7Q2Y - chains D and G of the 6 polymer chains in the assembly; structure by electron microscopy, 3.00 A resolution.

[Chain D]
Molecule: Condensin complex subunit 1
From: Saccharomyces cerevisiae S288C
UniProtKB: Q06156 (CND1_YEAST); residue numbers follow UniProt; this construct covers 1-1176
Chain sequence (1176 residues; numbered 1 to 1176; the number before each row is that of its first residue):
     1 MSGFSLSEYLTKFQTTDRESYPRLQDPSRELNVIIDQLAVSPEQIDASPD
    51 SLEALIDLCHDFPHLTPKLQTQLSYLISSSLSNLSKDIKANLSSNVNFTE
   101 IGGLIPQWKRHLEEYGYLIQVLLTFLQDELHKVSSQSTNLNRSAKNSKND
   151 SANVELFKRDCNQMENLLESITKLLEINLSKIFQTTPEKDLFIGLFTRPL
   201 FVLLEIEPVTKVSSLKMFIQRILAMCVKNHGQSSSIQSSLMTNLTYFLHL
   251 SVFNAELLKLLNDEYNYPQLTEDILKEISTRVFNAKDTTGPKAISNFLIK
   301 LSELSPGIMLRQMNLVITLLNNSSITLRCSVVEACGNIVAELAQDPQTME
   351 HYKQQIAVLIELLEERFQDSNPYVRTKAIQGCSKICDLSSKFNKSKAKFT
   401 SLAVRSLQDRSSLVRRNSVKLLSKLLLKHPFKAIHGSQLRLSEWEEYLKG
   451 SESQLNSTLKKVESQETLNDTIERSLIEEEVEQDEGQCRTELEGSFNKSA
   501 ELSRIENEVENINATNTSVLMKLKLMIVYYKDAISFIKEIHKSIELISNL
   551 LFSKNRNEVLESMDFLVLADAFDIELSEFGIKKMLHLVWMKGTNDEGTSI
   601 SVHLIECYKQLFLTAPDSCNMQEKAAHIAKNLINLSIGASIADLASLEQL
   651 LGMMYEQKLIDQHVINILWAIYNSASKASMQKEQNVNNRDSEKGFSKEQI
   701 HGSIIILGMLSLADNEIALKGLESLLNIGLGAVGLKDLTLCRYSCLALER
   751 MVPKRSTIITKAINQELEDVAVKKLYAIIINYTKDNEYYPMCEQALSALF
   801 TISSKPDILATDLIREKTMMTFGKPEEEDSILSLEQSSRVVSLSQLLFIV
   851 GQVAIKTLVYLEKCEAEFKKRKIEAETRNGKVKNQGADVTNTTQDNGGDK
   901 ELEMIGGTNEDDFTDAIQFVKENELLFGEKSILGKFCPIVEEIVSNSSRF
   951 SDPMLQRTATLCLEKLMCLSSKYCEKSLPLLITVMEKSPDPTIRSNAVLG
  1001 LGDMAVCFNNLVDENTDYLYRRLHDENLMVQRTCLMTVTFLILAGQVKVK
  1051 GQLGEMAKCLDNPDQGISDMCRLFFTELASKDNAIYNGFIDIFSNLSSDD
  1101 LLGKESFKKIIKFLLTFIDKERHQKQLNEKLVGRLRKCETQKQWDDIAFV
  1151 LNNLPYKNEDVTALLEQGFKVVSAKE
Not modelled in the structure: 1-5, 17-25, 40-49, 93-101, 136-152, 456-516, 592-598, 677-693, 754-762, 825-836, 875-908, 1167-1176
Swiss-Prot annotation at these positions:
  - modified residue (Phosphoserine): Ser-464, Ser-475

[Chain G]
Molecule: 28-nt DNA strand
Sequence (28 nucleotides; each row starts with the number of its first residue):
     1 TTTTTTTTTTTTTTTTTTTTTTTTTTTT

[How chain D and chain G interact]
Contacting residue pairs (4):
  Lys-211(D) with DT5(G), salt bridge to the phosphate
  Arg-1122(D) with DT20(G), salt bridge to the phosphate; DT21(G), phosphate contact
  Lys-1125(D) with DT22(G), salt bridge to the phosphate
Other interface residues (no listed pair), chain D (4 interface residues in all): Ser-412
Other interface residues (no listed pair), chain G (5 interface residues in all): DT11

[Summary]
The interface between chain D and chain G involves 4 residues on one side and 5 on the other, with 3 salt
bridges. Polar contacts include Lys-211(D)/DT5(G), Arg-1122(D)/DT20(G) and Lys-1125(D)/DT22(G).
Here chain D is Condensin complex subunit 1 (Saccharomyces cerevisiae S288C) and chain G is a 28-nt DNA
strand. Entry 7Q2Y (Cryo-EM structure of clamped S.cerevisiae condensin-DNA complex (form II)) was determined
by electron microscopy, deposited together with 7Q2Z and 7Q2X.
